Entry 2D2C (X-ray diffraction, 3.80 A resolution); this record covers chains P and Q of the 16 polymer chains in the assembly.

Chain P:
Protein: Apocytochrome f
Source organism: Mastigocladus laminosus
UniProt: P83793 (CYF_MASLA); residue numbers follow UniProt; this construct covers 1-289
Amino-acid sequence (289 residues; row label = number of the first residue in the row):
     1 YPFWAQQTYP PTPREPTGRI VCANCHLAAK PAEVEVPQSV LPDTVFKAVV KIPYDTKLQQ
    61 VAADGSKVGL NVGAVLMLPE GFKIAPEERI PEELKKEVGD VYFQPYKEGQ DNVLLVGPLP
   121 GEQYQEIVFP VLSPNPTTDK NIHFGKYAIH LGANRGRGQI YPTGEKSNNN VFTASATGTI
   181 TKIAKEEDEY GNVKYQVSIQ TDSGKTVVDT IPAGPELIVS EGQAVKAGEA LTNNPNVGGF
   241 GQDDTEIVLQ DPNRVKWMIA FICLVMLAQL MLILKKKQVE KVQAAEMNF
Disordered / not traced: 287-289
Covalent attachments: heme (HEM) linked to Cys22, Cys25
Ion coordination: heme Fe near Tyr1 (its only coordinating residue here)
Ligand contacts:
  - BNT (2,5-dibromo-3-isopropyl-6-methylbenzo-1,4-quinone): Lys146, Tyr147, Ala148, Glu246
  - heme (HEM): Tyr1, Pro2, Trp4, Ala5, Val21, His26, Gln60, Leu70, Asn71, Val72, Gly73, Ala74, Val75, Leu115, Leu119, Gly152, Asn154, Arg155, Gly156, Arg157, Gly158, Ile160, Tyr161, Pro162, Ser167
From the paper describing this entry:
  - binding site for BNT: Lys146, Ala148, Glu246

Chain Q:
Protein: Cytochrome b6-f complex iron-sulfur subunit
Source organism: Mastigocladus laminosus
Notes: EC 1.10.99.1
UniProt: P83794 (UCRI_MASLA); residue numbers follow UniProt; this construct covers 1-179
Amino-acid sequence (179 residues; numbered 1 to 179; the number before each row is that of its first residue):
     1 MAQFTESMDV PDMGRRQFMN LLAFGTVTGV ALGALYPLVK YFIPPSGGAV GGGTTAKDKL
    61 GNNVKVSKFL ESHNAGDRVL VQGLKGDPTY IVVESKEAIR DYGINAVCTH LGCVVPWNAA
   121 ENKFKCPCHG SQYDETGRVI RGPAPLSLAL CHATVQDDNI VLTPWTETDF RTGEKPWWV
Disordered / not traced: 1-11
Sequence notes: conflict Arg138 (Lys in P83794)
Cystine bridges: Cys113-Cys128
Ion coordination: 2Fe-2S cluster Fe: Cys108, His110, Cys126, His129
Ligand contacts: 2Fe-2S cluster (FES): Cys108, His110, Leu111, Gly112, Cys113, Val115, Cys126, Cys128, His129, Gly130, Ser131, Pro143

Chain P / chain Q interface:
Residue-residue contacts (13):
  Phe261(P) - Val30(Q)
  Phe261(P) - Gly33(Q)
  Phe261(P) - Ala34(Q)
  Leu264(P) - Val30(Q)
  Val265(P) - Val30(Q)  hydrophobic
  Ala268(P) - Thr26(Q)
  Ala268(P) - Val27(Q)  hydrophobic
  Ala268(P) - Val30(Q)  hydrophobic
  Met271(P) - Leu22(Q)  hydrophobic
  Met271(P) - Ala23(Q)  hydrophobic
  Met271(P) - Thr26(Q)
  Leu272(P) - Phe24(Q)  hydrophobic
  Leu272(P) - Val27(Q)  hydrophobic
Interface residues without a listed pair, chain P (7 interface residues in all): Lys275
Interface residues without a listed pair, chain Q (10 interface residues in all): Asn20, Gly29

Summary:
Chain P and chain Q form an interface of 7 and 10 residues respectively. Bound to chain P: compound BNT. Bound
to chain Q: 2Fe-2S cluster. Heme is covalently linked to Cys25(P). Cys108(Q), His110(Q), Cys126(Q) and
His129(Q) form the 2Fe-2S cluster Fe site. The paper reports a binding site for BNT at Lys146(P), Ala148(P)
and Glu246(P).
Chain P is Apocytochrome f and chain Q is Cytochrome b6-f complex iron-sulfur subunit, both from Mastigocladus
laminosus; the structure, Crystal Structure Of Cytochrome B6F Complex with DBMIB From M. Laminosus, was
determined by X-ray diffraction.
